PDB entry 5CZW | X-ray diffraction, 1.60 A resolution | chain A

# Chain A
Molecule: Myroilysin
Source organism: Myroides profundi
UniProtKB: B5B0E6 (B5B0E6_9FLAO); residues 6-243 here correspond to UniProt positions 35-272 (UniProt number = residue number + 29)
Sequence (238 residues; numbered 6 to 243; the number before each row is that of its first residue):
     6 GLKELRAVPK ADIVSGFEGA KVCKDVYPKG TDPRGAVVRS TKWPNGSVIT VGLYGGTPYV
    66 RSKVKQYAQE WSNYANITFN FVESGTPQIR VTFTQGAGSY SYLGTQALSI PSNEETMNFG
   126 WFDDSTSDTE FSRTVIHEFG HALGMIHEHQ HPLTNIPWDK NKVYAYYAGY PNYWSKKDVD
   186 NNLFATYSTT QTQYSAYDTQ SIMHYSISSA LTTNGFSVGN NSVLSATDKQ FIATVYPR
Unresolved in the structure: 36-44
Construct notes: engineered mutation Thr-134 (Ala163 in B5B0E6)
Modified residues: Lys-26, Lys-47, Lys-70, Lys-181, Lys-234 (N-dimethyl-lysine; MLY)
Bound ions: Zn2+: Cys-28, His-142, His-146, His-152

# Summary
Cys-28, His-142, His-146 and His-152 coordinate Zn2+.
Chain A is Myroilysin (Myroides profundi); the structure, Crystal structure of myroilysin, was determined by
X-ray diffraction together with 5GWD from the same study.
